1ZS9 - chain A; structure by X-ray diffraction, 1.70 A resolution.

== Chain A ==
Protein: E-1 enzyme
From: Homo sapiens
Reference sequence: Q9UHY7 (Q9UHY7_HUMAN); residue numbers follow UniProt; this construct covers 1-261
Sequence (261 residues; numbered 1 to 261; the number before each row is that of its first residue):
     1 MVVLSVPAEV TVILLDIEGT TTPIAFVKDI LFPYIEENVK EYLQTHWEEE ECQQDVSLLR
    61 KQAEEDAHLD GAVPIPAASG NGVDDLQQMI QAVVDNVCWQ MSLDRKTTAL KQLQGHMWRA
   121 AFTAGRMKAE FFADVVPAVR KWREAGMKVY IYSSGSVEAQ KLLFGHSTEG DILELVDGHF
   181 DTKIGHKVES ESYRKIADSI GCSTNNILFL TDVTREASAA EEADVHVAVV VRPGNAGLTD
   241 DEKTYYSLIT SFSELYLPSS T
Disordered / not traced: 1-3, 105, 258-261
Sequence notes: modified residue (1, 89, 101, 117, 127, 147)
Modified positions: Mse-1 (selenomethionine); Mse-89, Mse-101, Mse-117, Mse-127, Mse-147 (selenomethionine; parent Met)
Curated features (UniProtKB/Swiss-Prot):
  - binding site (Mg(2+)): Asp-16, Glu-18, Asp-212
  - binding site (substrate): Ser-153, Ser-154, Lys-187
Bound ions: Mg2+ site 1: Asp-16, Glu-18, Asp-212; Mg2+ site 2 near Asp-198 (its only coordinating residue here)
From the paper describing this entry:
  - Mg2+ coordination: Asp-16, Glu-18, Asp-212
  - catalytic residues: Asp-16, Glu-18, Ser-154, Lys-187, Glu-216 (proposed by the authors, not directly observed)

== Overview ==
Asp-16, Glu-18 and Asp-212 coordinate Mg2+ site 1. UniProt lists 3 Mg2+-binding residues and 3
substrate-binding residues. From the paper: catalytic residues Asp-16, Glu-18 and Ser-154 among others; Mg2+
coordination by Asp-16, Glu-18 and Asp-212.
Chain A is E-1 enzyme (Homo sapiens); the structure, Crystal structure of human enolase-phosphatase E1, was
determined by X-ray diffraction, deposited together with 1YNS.
